1LGB - chains A and B of the 3 polymer chains in the assembly; structure by X-ray diffraction, 3.30 A resolution.

[Chain A]
Molecule: Legume isolectin II (alpha chain)
Organism: Lathyrus ochruss
UniProt: P04122 (LECB_LATOC); residues 1-181 here = UniProt positions 1-181
Sequence (181 residues; row label = number of the first residue in the row):
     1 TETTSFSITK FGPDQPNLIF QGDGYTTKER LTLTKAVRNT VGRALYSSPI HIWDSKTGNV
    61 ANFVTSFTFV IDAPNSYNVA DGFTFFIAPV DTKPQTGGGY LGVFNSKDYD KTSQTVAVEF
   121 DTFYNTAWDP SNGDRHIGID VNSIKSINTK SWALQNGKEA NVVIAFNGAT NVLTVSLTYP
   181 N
Differences from the reference sequence: conflict P16 (Gln in P04122), A153 (Lys in P04122), G168 (Ala in P04122)
Bound ions: Mn2+: E119, D129; Ca2+: D121, F123, N125
UniProt features mapped onto this chain:
  - binding site (Mn(2+)): E119, D121, D129, H136
  - binding site (Ca(2+)): D121, F123, N125, D129
  - natural variant: P16 (Q16P: In beta-2; this construct carries the variant), S66 (S66A: In beta-2), G168 (A168G: In beta-2; this construct carries the variant)

[Chain B]
Molecule: Legume isolectin II (beta chain)
Organism: Lathyrus ochruss
UniProt: P12307 (LEC2_LATOC); residue numbers follow UniProt; this construct covers 1-53
Sequence (53 residues; numbered 1 to 53; the number before each row is that of its first residue):
     1 ETSYTLNEVV PLKEFVPEWV RIGFSATTGA EFAAHEVLSW YFNSELAVTS SSN
Disordered / not traced: 1, 49-53
Differences from the reference sequence: conflict A47 (Ser in P12307)

[How chain A and chain B interact]
Pairs across the interface (202):
  T1(A) - L46(B)  hydrogen bond (side chain-backbone)
  E2(A) - S44(B)
  E2(A) - E45(B)
  E2(A) - L46(B)  hydrogen bond (backbone-backbone)
  T3(A) - N43(B)
  T3(A) - S44(B)
  T3(A) - E45(B)
  T4(A) - F42(B)
  T4(A) - N43(B)
  T4(A) - S44(B)  hydrogen bond (backbone-backbone)
  S5(A) - F42(B)
  S5(A) - N43(B)  hydrogen bond
  F6(A) - W40(B)  hydrophobic
  F6(A) - Y41(B)
  F6(A) - F42(B)  hydrogen bond (backbone-backbone)
  S7(A) - W40(B)
  I8(A) - S39(B)
  I8(A) - W40(B)  hydrogen bond (backbone-backbone)
  T9(A) - L38(B)
  F11(A) - V37(B)
  F11(A) - L38(B)
  F11(A) - S39(B)
  I19(A) - R21(B)
  R30(A) - E36(B)  salt bridge
  R30(A) - V37(B)
  R30(A) - L38(B)
  L31(A) - E36(B)
  L31(A) - V37(B)  hydrogen bond (backbone-backbone)
  T32(A) - H35(B)
  T32(A) - E36(B)
  L33(A) - F24(B)
  L33(A) - H35(B)  hydrogen bond (backbone-backbone)
  L33(A) - V37(B)  hydrophobic
  T34(A) - A26(B)
  T34(A) - T27(B)
  T34(A) - T28(B)
  T34(A) - A33(B)
  T34(A) - A34(B)
  T34(A) - H35(B)
  A36(A) - F32(B)
  A36(A) - A33(B)
  A36(A) - A34(B)
  V37(A) - T28(B)
  V37(A) - F32(B)
  R38(A) - G29(B)
  R38(A) - F32(B)
  N39(A) - T28(B)  hydrogen bond (backbone-backbone)
  N39(A) - G29(B)  hydrogen bond (side chain-backbone)
  N39(A) - A30(B)
  T40(A) - T27(B)
  T40(A) - T28(B)  hydrogen bond (backbone-side chain)
  V41(A) - T27(B)
  G42(A) - S25(B)  hydrogen bond (backbone-side chain)
  G42(A) - A26(B)  hydrogen bond (backbone-backbone)
  R43(A) - F24(B)
  R43(A) - S25(B)
  A44(A) - G23(B)
  A44(A) - F24(B)  hydrogen bond (backbone-backbone)
  L45(A) - I22(B)
  L45(A) - G23(B)
  Y46(A) - R21(B)
  Y46(A) - I22(B)
  S47(A) - R21(B)  hydrogen bond (backbone-side chain)
  P49(A) - W19(B)
  P49(A) - V20(B)
  I50(A) - E18(B)
  I50(A) - W19(B)
  I50(A) - V20(B)  hydrogen bond (backbone-backbone)
  I50(A) - F42(B)  hydrophobic
  I50(A) - S44(B)
  H51(A) - E18(B)
  H51(A) - W19(B)
  H51(A) - L46(B)
  I52(A) - E18(B)  hydrogen bond (backbone-backbone)
  I52(A) - V20(B)  hydrophobic
  I52(A) - L46(B)
  W53(A) - K13(B)
  W53(A) - V16(B)  hydrogen bond (side chain-backbone)
  W53(A) - P17(B)  hydrogen bond (side chain-backbone)
  W53(A) - E18(B)
  W53(A) - L46(B)
  D54(A) - E18(B)
  S55(A) - E18(B)  hydrogen bond
  G58(A) - K13(B)
  N59(A) - L46(B)
  V60(A) - K13(B)
  V60(A) - L46(B)
  A61(A) - E45(B)
  A61(A) - L46(B)
  N62(A) - S44(B)
  N62(A) - E45(B)  hydrogen bond (backbone-backbone)
  F63(A) - F42(B)  hydrophobic
  F63(A) - N43(B)
  F63(A) - S44(B)
  V64(A) - F42(B)
  V64(A) - N43(B)  hydrogen bond (backbone-backbone)
  T65(A) - W40(B)  hydrogen bond
  T65(A) - Y41(B)  hydrogen bond (side chain-backbone)
  S66(A) - W40(B)
  S66(A) - Y41(B)  hydrogen bond (backbone-backbone)
  F67(A) - F24(B)  hydrophobic
  F67(A) - S39(B)
  F67(A) - W40(B)
  T68(A) - L38(B)  hydrogen bond (backbone-backbone)
  T68(A) - S39(B)  hydrogen bond
  F69(A) - E36(B)
  V70(A) - A34(B)
  V70(A) - H35(B)
  V70(A) - E36(B)  hydrogen bond (backbone-backbone)
  V70(A) - L38(B)  hydrophobic
  I71(A) - A33(B)  hydrophobic
  I71(A) - A34(B)
  I71(A) - H35(B)
  D72(A) - A33(B)
  D72(A) - A34(B)  hydrogen bond (backbone-backbone)
  D72(A) - E36(B)
  A73(A) - A33(B)  hydrophobic
  N78(A) - E31(B)
  N78(A) - F32(B)
  V79(A) - E31(B)
  V79(A) - F32(B)
  A80(A) - T27(B)
  A80(A) - T28(B)
  A80(A) - E31(B)
  A80(A) - F32(B)  hydrogen bond (backbone-backbone)
  A80(A) - A33(B)  hydrogen bond (backbone-backbone)
  A80(A) - H35(B)
  D81(A) - T27(B)  hydrogen bond (backbone-backbone)
  D81(A) - H35(B)
  G82(A) - A26(B)
  G82(A) - T27(B)  hydrogen bond (backbone-backbone)
  G82(A) - H35(B)
  F83(A) - F24(B)  hydrophobic
  F83(A) - S25(B)
  F83(A) - V37(B)  hydrophobic
  T84(A) - G23(B)
  T84(A) - F24(B)
  T84(A) - S25(B)  hydrogen bond (backbone-backbone)
  F85(A) - G23(B)
  F85(A) - W40(B)  hydrophobic
  F86(A) - I22(B)
  F86(A) - G23(B)  hydrogen bond (backbone-backbone)
  F86(A) - F24(B)
  F86(A) - S25(B)
  I87(A) - V20(B)  hydrophobic
  I87(A) - R21(B)
  I87(A) - I22(B)  hydrophobic
  A88(A) - V20(B)
  A88(A) - R21(B)  hydrogen bond (backbone-backbone)
  V90(A) - W19(B)
  V90(A) - R21(B)  hydrogen bond (backbone-side chain)
  G98(A) - T27(B)  hydrogen bond (backbone-side chain)
  L101(A) - S25(B)  hydrogen bond (backbone-side chain)
  L101(A) - T27(B)  hydrogen bond (backbone-side chain)
  G102(A) - T27(B)
  Y109(A) - F15(B)
  Q114(A) - F15(B)
  Q114(A) - V16(B)
  Q114(A) - P17(B)
  V116(A) - F15(B)  hydrophobic
  V116(A) - V16(B)
  F123(A) - E31(B)
  I137(A) - Y4(B)  hydrophobic
  I137(A) - L6(B)  hydrophobic
  I139(A) - L6(B)  hydrophobic
  V141(A) - F15(B)  hydrophobic
  I147(A) - E8(B)
  I147(A) - V10(B)  hydrophobic
  N148(A) - L6(B)
  N148(A) - N7(B)
  N148(A) - E8(B)
  K150(A) - Y4(B)
  K150(A) - L6(B)
  S151(A) - Y4(B)
  W152(A) - Y4(B)  hydrophobic
  A153(A) - Y4(B)  hydrogen bond (backbone-side chain)
  E159(A) - L38(B)
  F166(A) - V10(B)
  F166(A) - L12(B)  hydrophobic
  N171(A) - V9(B)
  N171(A) - V10(B)  hydrogen bond (backbone-backbone)
  N171(A) - P11(B)
  N171(A) - L12(B)  hydrogen bond (side chain-backbone)
  V172(A) - E8(B)
  L173(A) - L6(B)
  L173(A) - N7(B)
  L173(A) - E8(B)  hydrogen bond (backbone-backbone)
  T174(A) - L6(B)  hydrogen bond (side chain-backbone)
  T174(A) - N7(B)  hydrogen bond
  V175(A) - Y4(B)
  V175(A) - T5(B)
  V175(A) - L6(B)  hydrogen bond (backbone-backbone)
  S176(A) - Y4(B)
  S176(A) - T5(B)  hydrogen bond
  L177(A) - T2(B)
  L177(A) - S3(B)
  L177(A) - Y4(B)  hydrogen bond (backbone-backbone)
  T178(A) - T2(B)
  T178(A) - S3(B)  hydrogen bond
  Y179(A) - T2(B)  hydrogen bond (backbone-backbone)
  Y179(A) - Y4(B)  hydrophobic
  N181(A) - T2(B)  hydrogen bond (backbone-backbone)
Also at the interface, not in a pair above, chain A (101 interface residues in all): L18, T27, S48, P74, P89, G97, T115, G138, T149, T170
Also at the interface, not in a pair above, chain B (45 interface residues in all): A47

[Overview]
101 residues of chain A and 45 residues of chain B are in contact, with 52 hydrogen bonds and 1 salt bridge.
Polar pairs include R30(A)-E36(B), T1(A)-L46(B) and S5(A)-N43(B). Curated annotation (UniProt) lists 4
Mn2+-binding residues and 4 Ca2+-binding residues on chain A.
Chain A is Legume isolectin II (alpha chain) and chain B is Legume isolectin II (beta chain), both from
Lathyrus ochruss; the structure, Interaction of a legume lectin with the N2 fragment of human lactotransferrin
or with the isolated ..., was determined by X-ray diffraction (same publication as 1LGC).
